PDB entry 8G9T | electron microscopy, 3.60 A resolution | chains K and N of the 15 polymer chains in the assembly

== Chain K ==
Name: Cas8
From: Neisseria lactamica
UniProtKB: A0A378VF47 (A0A378VF47_NEILA); residue numbers follow UniProt; this construct covers 1-582
Amino-acid sequence (582 residues; each row starts with the number of its first residue):
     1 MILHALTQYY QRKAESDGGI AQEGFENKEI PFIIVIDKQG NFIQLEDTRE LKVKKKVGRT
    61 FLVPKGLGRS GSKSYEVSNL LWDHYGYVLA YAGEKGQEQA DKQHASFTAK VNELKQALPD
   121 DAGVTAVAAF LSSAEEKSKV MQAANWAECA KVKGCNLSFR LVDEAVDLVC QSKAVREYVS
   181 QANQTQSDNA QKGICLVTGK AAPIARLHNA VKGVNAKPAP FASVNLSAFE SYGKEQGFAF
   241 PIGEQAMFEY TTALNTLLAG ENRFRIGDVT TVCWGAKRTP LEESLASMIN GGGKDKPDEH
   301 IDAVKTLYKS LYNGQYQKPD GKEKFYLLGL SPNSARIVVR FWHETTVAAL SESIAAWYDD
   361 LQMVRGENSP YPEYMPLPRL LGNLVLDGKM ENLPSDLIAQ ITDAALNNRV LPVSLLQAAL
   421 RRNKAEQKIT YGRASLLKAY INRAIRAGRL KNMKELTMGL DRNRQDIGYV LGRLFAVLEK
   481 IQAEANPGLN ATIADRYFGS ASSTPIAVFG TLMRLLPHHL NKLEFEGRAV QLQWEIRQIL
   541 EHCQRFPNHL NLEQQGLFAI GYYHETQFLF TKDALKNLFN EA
Construct notes: conflict Ala-190 (Val in A0A378VF47), Ala-239 (Ile in A0A378VF47), Ile-242 (Val in A0A378VF47), Gly-260 (Ser in A0A378VF47), Thr-271 (Ala in A0A378VF47)

== Chain N ==
Name: Cas5
From: Neisseria lactamica
UniProtKB: D0W8X4 (D0W8X4_NEILA); residues 2-206 here = UniProt positions 2-206
Amino-acid sequence (205 residues; numbered 2 to 206; the number before each row is that of its first residue):
     2 RFILEISGDL ACFTRSELKV ERVSYPVITP SAARNILMAI LWKPAIRWKV LKIEILKPIQ
    62 WTNIRRNEVG TKMSERSGSL YIEDNRQQRA SMLLKDVAYR IHADFDMTSE AGESDNYVKF
   122 AEMFKRRAKK GQYFHQPYLG CREFPCDFRL LEKAEDGLPL EDITQDFGFM LYDMDFSKSD
   182 PRDSNNAEPM FYQCKAVNGV ITVPP

== How chain K and chain N interact ==
Contacting residue pairs (53):
  Met-1(K) with Arg-16(N); Phe-168(N)
  Ile-2(K) with Val-24(N), hydrophobic
  Leu-3(K) with Glu-18(N); Leu-19(N), hydrophobic
  Cys-195(K) with Met-191(N)
  Leu-196(K) with Ser-17(N); Glu-18(N); Phe-170(N)
  Val-197(K) with Phe-170(N)
  Thr-198(K) with Phe-170(N)
  Gly-199(K) with Phe-170(N)
  Phe-221(K) with Leu-19(N), hydrophobic
  Ala-222(K) with Glu-18(N)
  Ser-223(K) with Val-21(N)
  Val-224(K) with Val-21(N), hydrophobic
  Leu-226(K) with Gly-71(N); Gln-88(N)
  Ser-227(K) with Gly-71(N), hydrogen bond (backbone-backbone); Lys-73(N)
  Ala-228(K) with Gly-71(N), hydrogen bond (backbone-backbone); Thr-72(N); Lys-73(N)
  Phe-229(K) with Lys-20(N); Val-70(N); Gly-71(N); Gln-88(N); Arg-90(N)
  Glu-230(K) with Lys-73(N), hydrogen bond (backbone-side chain)
  Ser-231(K) with Lys-20(N); Lys-73(N), hydrogen bond (backbone-side chain)
  Tyr-232(K) with Met-175(N), hydrophobic; Asn-187(N), hydrogen bond (backbone-side chain)
  Ala-239(K) with Ser-17(N); Glu-189(N)
  Phe-240(K) with Ser-17(N); Glu-18(N)
  Asn-333(K) with Glu-22(N), hydrogen bond; Arg-66(N); Gln-89(N), hydrogen bond (side chain-backbone)
  Arg-336(K) with Val-21(N); Glu-22(N), salt bridge; Gln-88(N); Gln-89(N)
  Val-338(K) with Glu-22(N); Ala-91(N), hydrophobic
  Val-339(K) with Leu-19(N), hydrophobic; Val-24(N), hydrophobic
  Arg-340(K) with Asn-64(N), hydrogen bond (backbone-side chain)
  Trp-342(K) with Trp-62(N)
  His-343(K) with Trp-62(N)
  Glu-344(K) with Gln-166(N)
  Ser-395(K) with Asn-64(N)
Also at the interface, not in a pair above, chain K (37 interface residues in all): Ile-194, Lys-234, Pro-241, Ile-242, Ile-337, Phe-341, Gln-400
Also at the interface, not in a pair above, chain N (32 interface residues in all): Thr-63, Met-93, Asp-167, Gly-169, Asp-184, Pro-190

== Overview ==
37 residues of chain K and 32 residues of chain N are in contact, with 8 hydrogen bonds and 1 salt bridge.
Polar pairs include Arg-336(K)/Glu-22(N), Glu-230(K)/Lys-73(N) and Ser-231(K)/Lys-73(N).
Chain K is Cas8 and chain N is Cas5, both from Neisseria lactamica; the structure, Exploiting Activation and
Inactivation Mechanisms in Type I-C CRISPR-Cas3 for Genome Editing Applications, was determined by electron
microscopy, deposited together with 8G9S, 8G9U, 8GAF, 8GAM and 8GAN.
